PDB entry 8UAR | X-ray diffraction, 2.99 A resolution | chains I and L of the 12 polymer chains in the assembly

[Chain I (and L)]
Protein: Rhodococcus ruber ADH
Organism: Rhodococcus ruber
Notes: chain L of this document is another copy of the same molecule, construct and numbering; everything in this record applies to it too
Chain sequence (365 residues; numbered -19 to 345; the number before each row is that of its first residue; numbers below 1 keep their minus sign (Met-19 is residue -19)):
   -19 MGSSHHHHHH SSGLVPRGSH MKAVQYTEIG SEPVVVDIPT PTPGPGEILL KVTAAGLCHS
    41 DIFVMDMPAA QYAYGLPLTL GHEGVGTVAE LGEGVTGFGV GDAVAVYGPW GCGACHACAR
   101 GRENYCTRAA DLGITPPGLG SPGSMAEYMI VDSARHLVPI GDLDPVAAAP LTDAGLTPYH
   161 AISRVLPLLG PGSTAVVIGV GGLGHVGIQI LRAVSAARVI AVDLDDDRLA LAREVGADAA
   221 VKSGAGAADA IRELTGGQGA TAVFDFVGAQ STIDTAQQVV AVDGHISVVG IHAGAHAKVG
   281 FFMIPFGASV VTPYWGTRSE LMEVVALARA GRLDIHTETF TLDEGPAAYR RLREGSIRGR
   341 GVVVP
Disordered / not traced: -19 to -4
Bound ions: Zn2+ site 1: His62, Glu63, Asp153; Zn2+ site 2: Cys92, Cys95, Cys98, Cys106
Small-molecule neighbours: W46 (1-{[4-(hydroxymethyl)phenyl]methyl}-1,4-dihydropyridine-3-carboxamide): Cys38, Ser40, His62, Leu119, Asp153, Thr157, Leu183, Val269, Ile271, Pro293, Tyr294, Trp295

[Interface between chain I and chain L]
Pairs across the interface (21; chain I residue first):
  Tyr159(I) with Pro171(L)
  Pro171(I) with Tyr159(L); Glu303(L); Ala306(L); Leu307(L), hydrophobic
  Gly172(I) with Ala306(L)
  Arg192(I) with Arg312(L)
  Ala193(I) with Ser195(L); Ala196(L), hydrogen bond (backbone-backbone)
  Val194(I) with Pro171(L), hydrophobic; Val194(L)
  Ser195(I) with Ala193(L)
  Ala196(I) with Ala193(L); Leu307(L), hydrophobic
  Glu303(I) with Pro171(L)
  Ala306(I) with Pro171(L); Gly172(L)
  Leu307(I) with Pro171(L), hydrophobic; Ala196(L), hydrophobic
  Arg312(I) with Arg192(L); Ala196(L)
Other interface residues (no listed pair), chain L (13 interface residues in all): Ala197

[Summary]
Chain I and chain L form an interface of 12 and 13 residues respectively; the contacts include 1 hydrogen
bond. Its one hydrogen bond, Ala193(I)-Ala196(L), is backbone to backbone. Chain I binds compound W46.
His62(I), Glu63(I) and Asp153(I) coordinate Zn2+ site 1.
Both chains are Rhodococcus ruber ADH (Rhodococcus ruber). Entry 8UAR (Rhodococcus ruber Alcohol Dehydrogenase
NADH Biomimetic Complex - Compound 4b) was determined by X-ray diffraction together with 8UAS and 8UAT from
the same study.
